PDB entry 9FYT | X-ray diffraction, 1.55 A resolution | chains I and M of the 6 polymer chains in the assembly

# Chain I
Name: Light chain scFv A01
From: Homo sapiens
Notes: antibody fragment or engineered binder
Sequence (144 residues; each row starts with the number of its first residue; a row labelled like 82A-82C holds insertion residues (82A, then the next letters in order); numbering starts at 0):
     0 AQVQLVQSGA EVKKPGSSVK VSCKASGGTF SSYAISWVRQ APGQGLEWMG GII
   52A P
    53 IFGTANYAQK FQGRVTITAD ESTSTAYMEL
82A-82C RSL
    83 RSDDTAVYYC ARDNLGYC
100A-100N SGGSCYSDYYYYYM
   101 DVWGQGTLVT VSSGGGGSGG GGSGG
Unresolved in the structure: 0, 114-125
Disulfides: Cys22-Cys92, Cys100-Cys100E

# Chain M
Name: heavy chain scFv Ao1
From: Homo sapiens
Notes: antibody fragment or engineered binder
Sequence (117 residues; numbered -2 to 1006 plus 2 insertion-coded residues; 894 numbers in that range are skipped by the numbering (no residue carries them; nothing is unmodelled there); the number before each row is that of its first residue; a row labelled like 95A-95B holds insertion residues (95A, then the next letters in order); numbers below 1 keep their minus sign (Gly-2 is residue -2)):
    -2 GASSYELTQP PS
    11 VSVAPGRTAT ITCEGDNIGQ QIVHWYQQKP GQAPVAVISS DSDRPSGIPE RFSGSNSGNT
    71 ATLTISRVEA GDEADYYCQV WDSGS
95A-95B DH
    96 VVFGGGTKVT VL
  1001 ENLYFQ
Unresolved in the structure: -2 to -1, 1006
Disulfides: Cys23-Cys88
Metal / ion sites: Na+: Arg61, Ser63, Ser76

# How chain I and chain M interact
Residue-residue contacts (36; chain I residue first):
  Val37(I) with Phe98(M), hydrophobic
  Gln39(I) with Gln38(M), hydrogen bond; Tyr87(M), hydrogen bond
  Gln43(I) with Tyr87(M)
  Gly44(I) with Tyr87(M)
  Leu45(I) with Tyr87(M); Phe98(M)
  Trp47(I) with Trp91(M), hydrophobic; Asp95A(M); His95B(M); Val96(M), hydrophobic; Phe98(M)
  Asn58(I) with Asp95A(M)
  Tyr59(I) with His95B(M), hydrogen bond (backbone-side chain)
  Ala60(I) with His95B(M)
  Gln61(I) with His95B(M), hydrogen bond (backbone-side chain)
  Lys62(I) with His95B(M)
  Tyr91(I) with Gln38(M); Gln42(M); Ala43(M), hydrophobic
  Tyr100I(I) with Trp91(M), hydrophobic; Asp95A(M), hydrogen bond
  Tyr100J(I) with Ile32(M); Trp91(M)
  Tyr100K(I) with Trp91(M); Val96(M), hydrophobic
  Tyr100L(I) with His34(M); Ser50(M), hydrogen bond
  Tyr100M(I) with His34(M); Tyr36(M); Ala46(M), hydrophobic; Ser49(M)
  Met100N(I) with Tyr36(M), hydrogen bond (backbone-side chain); Ala46(M)
  Trp103(I) with Tyr36(M), hydrophobic; Pro44(M)
Also at the interface, not in a pair above, chain I (21 interface residues in all): Glu46, Gly104
Also at the interface, not in a pair above, chain M (19 interface residues in all): Ser0, Pro55, Gln89

# In short
21 residues of chain I and 19 residues of chain M are in contact, with 7 hydrogen bonds. Polar contacts
include Gln39(I)-Gln38(M), Gln39(I)-Tyr87(M) and Tyr59(I)-His95B(M). The Na+ site is built by Arg61(M),
Ser63(M) and Ser76(M).
Here chain I is Light chain scFv A01 and chain M is heavy chain scFv Ao1, both from Homo sapiens. Entry 9FYT
(mAbs in complex with cobratoxin at pH 4.5) was determined by X-ray diffraction together with 9HUB, 9HUO, 9HXO
and 9FYS from the same study.
